2LAW - chains A and B; structure by solution NMR.

== Chain A ==
Name: Yorkie homolog
Organism: Homo sapiens
Notes: fragment: second WW domain, residues 230-263
UniProt: P46937 (YAP1_HUMAN); numbering as in UniProt (aligned over 230-263)
Sequence (38 residues; each row starts with the number of its first residue):
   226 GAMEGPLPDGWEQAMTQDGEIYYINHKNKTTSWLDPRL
Unresolved in the structure: 226-229
Sequence notes: expression tag (226-229)
Curated features (UniProtKB/Swiss-Prot):
  - mutagenesis: Trp258 (W258A: Reduced interaction with PRRG4; when associated with A-261), Pro261 (P261A: Reduced interaction with PRRG4; when associated with A-258)

== Chain B ==
Name: Mothers against decapentaplegic homolog 1
UniProt: Q15797 (SMAD1_HUMAN); numbering as in UniProt (aligned over 222-233)
Sequence (12 residues; each row starts with the number of its first residue):
   222 TPPPAYLPPEDP

== Chain A / chain B interface ==
Contacting residue pairs (18; chain A residue first):
  Glu237(A) - Pro230(B)
  Ala239(A) - Glu231(B)
  Tyr247(A) - Pro230(B)
  Tyr247(A) - Glu231(B)
  Ile249(A) - Leu228(B)
  Asn250(A) - Tyr227(B)
  His251(A) - Tyr227(B)
  His251(A) - Leu228(B)
  His251(A) - Pro229(B)
  Lys254(A) - Tyr227(B)
  Thr255(A) - Tyr227(B)
  Thr256(A) - Pro224(B)
  Thr256(A) - Pro225(B)
  Thr256(A) - Ala226(B)
  Thr256(A) - Tyr227(B)
  Trp258(A) - Thr222(B)
  Trp258(A) - Pro223(B)
  Trp258(A) - Pro224(B)
Interface residues without a listed pair, chain A (12 interface residues in all): Met240, Thr241
Interface residues without a listed pair, chain B (12 interface residues in all): Asp232, Pro233
Interface features reported in the paper:
  - pairs named by the authors: Tyr247(A)-Glu231(B)

== In short ==
The chain A/chain B interface involves 12 residues from each chain. The paper describes a contact between
Tyr247(A) and Glu231(B). Curated annotation (UniProt) lists 2 mutagenesis sites on chain A.
Chain A is Yorkie homolog (Homo sapiens) and chain B is Mothers against decapentaplegic homolog 1; the
structure, Structure of the second WW domain from human YAP in complex with a human Smad1 derived ..., was
determined by solution NMR (same publication as 2LAJ, 2LAX, 2LAY, 2LAZ, 2LB0, 2LB1, 2LB2 and 2LB3).
